6BBF - chains A and F of the 6 polymer chains in the assembly; structure by X-ray diffraction, 6.71 A resolution (low resolution: residue-level contacts below are approximate; hydrogen-bond / salt-bridge calls are withheld).

# Chain A (and F)
Name: Calcium release-activated calcium channel protein 1
Organism: Drosophila melanogaster
Notes: chain F of this document is another copy of the same molecule, construct and numbering; everything in this record applies to it too
Reference sequence: Q9U6B8 (CRCM1_DROME), isoform Q9U6B8-3; residues 133-341 here correspond to UniProt positions 289-497 (UniProt number = residue number + 156)
Amino-acid sequence (214 residues; each row starts with the number of its first residue):
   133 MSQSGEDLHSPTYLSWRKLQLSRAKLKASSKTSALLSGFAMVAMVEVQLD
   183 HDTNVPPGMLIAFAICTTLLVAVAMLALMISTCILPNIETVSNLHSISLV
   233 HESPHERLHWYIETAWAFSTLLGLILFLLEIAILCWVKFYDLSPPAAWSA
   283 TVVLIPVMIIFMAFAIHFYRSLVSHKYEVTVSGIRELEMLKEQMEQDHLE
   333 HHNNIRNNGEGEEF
Unresolved in the structure: 133-147, 181-190, 220-239, 328-346
Construct notes: engineered mutation Ala206 (His362 in Q9U6B8), Ser224 (Cys380 in Q9U6B8), Thr283 (Cys439 in Q9U6B8); expression tag (342-346)
What the authors report for this chain:
  - conformationally variable residues (helix shift): Lys159, Pro288, Ser306 to Lys308

# Interface between chain A and chain F
Contacting residue pairs (35; chain A residue first):
  Phe171(A) - Val174(F)
  Glu178(A) - Val177(F)
  Glu178(A) - Glu178(F)
  Val179(A) - Val177(F)
  Trp248(A) - Thr214(F)
  Leu253(A) - Met211(F)
  Leu256(A) - Met207(F)
  Leu256(A) - Leu210(F)
  Leu256(A) - Met211(F)
  Leu260(A) - Thr200(F)
  Leu260(A) - Val203(F)
  Leu260(A) - Ala204(F)
  Ile263(A) - Met173(F)
  Leu266(A) - Met173(F)
  Cys267(A) - Met176(F)
  Cys267(A) - Thr200(F)
  Phe271(A) - Phe195(F)
  Phe271(A) - Ala196(F)
  Ala278(A) - Leu192(F)
  Ala278(A) - Ile193(F)
  Ala278(A) - Ala196(F)
  Ser281(A) - Ile193(F)
  Ser281(A) - Ala196(F)
  Ser281(A) - Ile197(F)
  Ala282(A) - Thr200(F)
  Val285(A) - Thr200(F)
  Val285(A) - Leu201(F)
  Val289(A) - Leu201(F)
  Val289(A) - Ala204(F)
  Phe293(A) - Met207(F)
  Phe293(A) - Leu208(F)
  Phe293(A) - Met211(F)
  Phe296(A) - Met211(F)
  Phe300(A) - Cys215(F)
  Phe300(A) - Asn219(F)
Also at the interface, not in a pair above, chain A (24 interface residues in all): Ala175, Thr252, Phe259, Lys270, Ala297
Also at the interface, not in a pair above, chain F (24 interface residues in all): Gly170, Gln180, Thr199

# Summary
The chain A/chain F interface involves 24 residues from each chain. From the paper: conformational variability
at Lys159(A), Pro288(A) and Ser306(A).
Both chains are Calcium release-activated calcium channel protein 1 (Drosophila melanogaster). Entry 6BBF (The
CRAC channel Orai in an open conformation; H206A gain-of-function mutation) was determined by X-ray
diffraction (same publication as 6BBG, 6BBH and 6BBI).
